6CH2 - chains A and D; structure by X-ray diffraction, 2.70 A resolution.

== Chain A ==
Protein: Flagellar biosynthesis protein FlhA
Source organism: Salmonella typhimurium (strain LT2 / SGSC1412 / ATCC 700720)
Reference sequence: P40729 (FLHA_SALTY); residue numbers follow UniProt; this construct covers 360-692
Sequence (334 residues; each row starts with the number of its first residue):
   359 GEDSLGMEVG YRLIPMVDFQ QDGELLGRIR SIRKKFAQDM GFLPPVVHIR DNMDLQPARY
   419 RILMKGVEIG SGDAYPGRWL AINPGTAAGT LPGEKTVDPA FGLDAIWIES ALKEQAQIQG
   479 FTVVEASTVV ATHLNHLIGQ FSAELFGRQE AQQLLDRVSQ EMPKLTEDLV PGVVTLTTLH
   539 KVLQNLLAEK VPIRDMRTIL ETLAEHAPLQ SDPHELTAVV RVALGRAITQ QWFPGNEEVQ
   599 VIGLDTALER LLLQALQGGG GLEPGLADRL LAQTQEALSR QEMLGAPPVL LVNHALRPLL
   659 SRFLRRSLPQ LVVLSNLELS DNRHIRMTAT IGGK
Disordered / not traced: 359, 691-692
Construct notes: expression tag (359)

== Chain D ==
Protein: Flagellar hook-associated protein 2, Flagellar protein FliT
Source organism: Salmonella typhimurium (strain LT2 / SGSC1412 / ATCC 700720)
Notes: fragment: 428-467
Reference sequence: chimeric construct of P16328, P0A1N3: residues 5-44 from P16328 (FLID_SALTY) positions 428-467 (UniProt number = residue number + 423); residues 58-179 from P0A1N3 positions 1-122 (UniProt number = residue number - 57)
Sequence (179 residues; row label = number of the first residue in the row):
     1 GAHMSIDETV ARYKAQFTQL DTMMSKLNNT SSYLTQQFTA MNKSGGSGGS GSGGSGGMTS
    61 TVEFINRWQR IALLSQSLLE LAQRGEWDLL LQQEVSYLQS IETVMEKQTP PGITRSIQDM
   121 VAGYIKQTLD NEQLLKGLLQ QRLDELSSLI GQSTRQKSLN NAYGRLSGML LVPDAPGAS
Disordered / not traced: 1-4, 43-58, 165-179
Construct notes: expression tag (1-4); linker (45-57)
Curated features (UniProtKB/Swiss-Prot):
  - region: Ile117 to Arg155 (FliD binding)

== Interface between chain A and chain D ==
Contacting residue pairs (28; chain A residue first):
  Ile440(A) with Tyr163(D)
  Pro442(A) with Gln156(D); Leu159(D), hydrophobic
  Thr444(A) with Gln152(D)
  Asp456(A) with Tyr163(D), hydrogen bond
  Pro457(A) with Tyr163(D)
  Ala458(A) with Tyr163(D)
  Phe459(A) with Ser158(D); Leu159(D), hydrophobic; Ala162(D), hydrophobic
  Leu461(A) with Leu159(D), hydrophobic
  Thr480(A) with Gln156(D), hydrogen bond
  Val482(A) with Tyr163(D), hydrophobic
  Thr486(A) with Tyr163(D)
  Thr490(A) with Ala162(D), hydrogen bond (side chain-backbone); Tyr163(D)
  Glu640(A) with Ile150(D); Gly151(D); Thr154(D), hydrogen bond (backbone-side chain); Arg155(D), salt bridge
  Met641(A) with Ser147(D); Ile150(D); Gly151(D)
  Leu642(A) with Lys14(D), hydrogen bond (backbone-side chain); Ile150(D)
  Gly643(A) with Lys14(D), hydrogen bond (backbone-side chain); Ile150(D); Thr154(D)
Also at the interface, not in a pair above, chain A (18 interface residues in all): Val487, Gln598
Also at the interface, not in a pair above, chain D (14 interface residues in all): Ser148, Asn160
Interface features reported in the paper:
  - residue pairs: Asp456(A)-Tyr163(D) (hydrogen bond), Glu640(A)-Arg155(D) (salt bridge), Met641(A)-Ile150(D) (hydrophobic contact), Leu642(A)-Ile150(D) (hydrophobic contact)
  - interface residues, chain A: Leu461(A)
  - interface residues, chain D: Leu159(D), Tyr163(D)

== Summary ==
18 residues of chain A face 14 of chain D across their interface, with 6 hydrogen bonds and 1 salt bridge.
Polar pairs include Glu640(A)-Arg155(D), Asp456(A)-Tyr163(D) and Thr480(A)-Gln156(D). The paper describes a
hydrogen bond between Asp456(A) and Tyr163(D); a salt bridge between Glu640(A) and Arg155(D); hydrophobic
contacts between Met641(A) and Ile150(D) and Leu642(A) and Ile150(D). From the paper: interface residues
Leu461(A) and Leu159(D) among others.
Chain A is Flagellar biosynthesis protein FlhA and chain D is Flagellar hook-associated protein 2, Flagellar
protein FliT, both from Salmonella typhimurium (strain LT2 / SGSC1412 / ATCC 700720); the structure, Crystal
structure of the cytoplasmic domain of FlhA and FliT-FliD complex, was determined by X-ray diffraction
together with 6CH1 and 6CH3 from the same study.
